PDB entry 8S9U | electron microscopy, 2.77 A resolution | chains C and G of the 7 polymer chains in the assembly

# Chain C
Protein: Cas10
Source organism: Synechocystis sp. PCC 6803
UniProtKB: Q6ZED1 (Q6ZED1_SYNY3); residue numbers follow UniProt; this construct covers 2-558
Chain sequence (575 residues; numbered -16 to 558; the number before each row is that of its first residue; numbers below 1 keep their minus sign (Met-16 is residue -16)):
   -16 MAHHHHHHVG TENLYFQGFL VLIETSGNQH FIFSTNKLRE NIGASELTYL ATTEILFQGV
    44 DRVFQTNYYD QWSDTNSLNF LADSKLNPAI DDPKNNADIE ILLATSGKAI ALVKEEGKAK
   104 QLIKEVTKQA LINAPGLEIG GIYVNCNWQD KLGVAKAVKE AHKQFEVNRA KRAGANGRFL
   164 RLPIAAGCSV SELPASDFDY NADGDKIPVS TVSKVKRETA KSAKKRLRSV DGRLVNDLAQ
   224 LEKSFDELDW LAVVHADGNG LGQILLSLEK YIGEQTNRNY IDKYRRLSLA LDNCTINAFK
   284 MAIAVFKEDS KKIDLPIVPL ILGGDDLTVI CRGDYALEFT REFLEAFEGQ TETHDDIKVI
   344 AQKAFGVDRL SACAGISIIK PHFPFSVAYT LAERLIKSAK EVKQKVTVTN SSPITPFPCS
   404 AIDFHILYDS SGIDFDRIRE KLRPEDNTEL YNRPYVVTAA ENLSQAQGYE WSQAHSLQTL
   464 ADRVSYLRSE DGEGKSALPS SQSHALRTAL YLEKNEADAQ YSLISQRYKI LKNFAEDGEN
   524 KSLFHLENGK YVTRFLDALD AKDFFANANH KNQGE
Unresolved in the structure: -16 to -2, 290-297, 474-477, 553-558
Construct notes: initiating methionine (-16); expression tag (-15 to 1)
From the paper describing this entry:
  - mutagenesis - D308A/D309A: abolished catalytic activity
  - catalytic residues: His487, Arg490 (from molecular simulation)
  - mutagenesis - H487A, H487A/R490A, R490A: decreased catalytic activity

# Chain G
Molecule: Target RNA
Sequence (60 nucleotides; numbered 1 to 60; the number before each row is that of its first residue):
     1 CAUGACGGAU CGCGGGAGUU AUUGACGACC CCGAUUGGUU CUACUACAAA CGUGAUACUA
Unresolved in the structure: 1-19, 53-60

# Chain C / chain G interface
Contacting residue pairs (46; chain C residue first):
  Lys20(C) - A50(G)  salt bridge to the phosphate
  Lys20(C) - C51(G)  salt bridge to the phosphate
  Leu21(C) - C51(G)  hydrogen bond to the phosphate
  Arg22(C) - C51(G)  phosphate contact
  Arg22(C) - G52(G)  salt bridge to the phosphate
  Tyr183(C) - G52(G)  base contact
  Asn184(C) - G52(G)  sugar contact
  Ala185(C) - C51(G)  base contact
  Ala185(C) - G52(G)  hydrogen bond to the sugar
  Asp186(C) - C51(G)  hydrogen bond to the base
  Asp186(C) - G52(G)  sugar contact
  Gly187(C) - G52(G)  sugar contact
  Leu221(C) - C51(G)  sugar contact
  Ala222(C) - C51(G)  sugar contact
  Asp232(C) - A46(G)  phosphate contact
  Trp233(C) - U45(G)  phosphate contact
  Lys363(C) - U45(G)  salt bridge to the phosphate
  Lys363(C) - A46(G)  salt bridge to the phosphate
  Pro364(C) - A50(G)  base contact
  His365(C) - C47(G)  salt bridge to the phosphate
  His365(C) - A48(G)  salt bridge to the phosphate
  His365(C) - A50(G)  hydrogen bond to the base
  Phe366(C) - A50(G)  sugar contact
  Pro367(C) - A49(G)  sugar contact
  Pro367(C) - A50(G)  sugar contact
  Phe368(C) - A50(G)  hydrogen bond to the sugar
  Tyr411(C) - C44(G)  phosphate contact
  Tyr411(C) - U45(G)  phosphate contact
  Asp412(C) - A49(G)  base contact
  Ser479(C) - C41(G)  hydrogen bond to the phosphate
  Pro482(C) - U40(G)  phosphate contact
  Pro482(C) - C41(G)  phosphate contact
  Ser483(C) - C41(G)  hydrogen bond to the phosphate
  Ser483(C) - U42(G)  hydrogen bond to the phosphate
  Ser484(C) - U40(G)  phosphate contact
  Ser484(C) - C41(G)  hydrogen bond to the phosphate
  Gln485(C) - U39(G)  hydrogen bond to the phosphate
  Gln485(C) - U40(G)  hydrogen bond to the phosphate
  His487(C) - A43(G)  hydrogen bond to the sugar
  Arg490(C) - A43(G)  hydrogen bond to the sugar
  Arg490(C) - C44(G)  salt bridge to the phosphate
  Arg510(C) - G37(G)  salt bridge to the phosphate
  Arg510(C) - G38(G)  phosphate contact
  Arg510(C) - U39(G)  salt bridge to the phosphate
  Tyr511(C) - U39(G)  phosphate contact
  Tyr511(C) - U40(G)  hydrogen bond to the phosphate
Other interface residues (no listed pair), chain C (31 interface residues in all): Lys207, Asp220

# In short
31 residues of chain C and 16 residues of chain G are in contact, with 14 hydrogen bonds and 10 salt bridges.
Among the polar pairs are Asp186(C)-C51(G), His365(C)-A50(G) and Ala185(C)-G52(G). The paper reports catalytic
residues His487(C) and Arg490(C); H487A, H487A/R490A and R490A of chain C reduce catalytic activity.
Here chain C is Cas10 (Synechocystis sp. PCC 6803) and chain G is Target RNA. Entry 8S9U (CRISPR-Cas type
III-D effector complex bound to a target RNA) was determined by electron microscopy together with 8S9T, 8S9V
and 8S9X from the same study.
